4G8G - chains A and B of the 5 polymer chains in the assembly; structure by X-ray diffraction, 2.40 A resolution.

== Chain A ==
Name: HLA class I histocompatibility antigen, B-27 alpha chain
Source organism: Homo sapiens
Reference sequence: P03989 (1B27_HUMAN); residues 1-276 here correspond to UniProt positions 25-300 (UniProt number = residue number + 24)
Chain sequence (276 residues; numbered 1 to 276; the number before each row is that of its first residue):
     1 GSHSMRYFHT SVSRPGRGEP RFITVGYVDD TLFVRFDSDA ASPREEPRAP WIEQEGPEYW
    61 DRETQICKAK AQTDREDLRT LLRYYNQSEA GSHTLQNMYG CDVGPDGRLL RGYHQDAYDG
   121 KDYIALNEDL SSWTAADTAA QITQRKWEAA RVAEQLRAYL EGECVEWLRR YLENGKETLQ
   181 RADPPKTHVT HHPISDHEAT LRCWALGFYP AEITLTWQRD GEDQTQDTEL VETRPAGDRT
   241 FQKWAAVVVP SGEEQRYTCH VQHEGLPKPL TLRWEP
Disulfides: C101-C164, C203-C259

== Chain B ==
Name: Beta-2-microglobulin
Source organism: Homo sapiens
Reference sequence: P61769 (B2MG_HUMAN); residues 1-99 here correspond to UniProt positions 21-119 (UniProt number = residue number + 20)
Chain sequence (100 residues; each row starts with the number of its first residue; numbering starts at 0):
     0 MIQRTPKIQV YSRHPAENGK SNFLNCYVSG FHPSDIEVDL LKNGERIEKV EHSDLSFSKD
    60 WSFYLLYYTE FTPTEKDEYA CRVNHVTLSQ PKIVKWDRDM
Disulfides: C25-C80
Differences from the reference sequence: initiating methionine (0)

== Chain A / chain B interface ==
Residue-residue contacts - 57 pairs, chain A then chain B:
  F8(A) with F56(B), hydrophobic
  H9(A) with F56(B)
  T10(A) with L54(B); F56(B); F62(B)
  V12(A) with S33(B)
  I23(A) with L54(B)
  V25(A) with D53(B); S55(B)
  Y27(A) with S55(B); Y63(B), hydrogen bond
  R35(A) with D53(B), salt bridge
  T94(A) with F62(B)
  Q96(A) with H31(B), hydrogen bond; F56(B); W60(B), hydrogen bond (side chain-backbone); F62(B)
  N97(A) with F56(B)
  Q115(A) with W60(B)
  D116(A) with W60(B)
  A117(A) with W60(B), hydrophobic
  D119(A) with M0(B); I1(B); H31(B)
  G120(A) with I1(B); H31(B), hydrogen bond (backbone-side chain); W60(B)
  K121(A) with I1(B)
  D122(A) with W60(B), hydrogen bond
  H192(A) with D98(B), salt bridge
  R202(A) with D98(B), hydrogen bond (side chain-backbone); M99(B)
  W204(A) with D98(B); M99(B), hydrophobic
  V231(A) with Q8(B)
  E232(A) with K6(B); Q8(B), hydrogen bond (backbone-side chain); Y26(B), hydrogen bond; S28(B), hydrogen bond
  T233(A) with Y26(B)
  R234(A) with Q8(B), hydrogen bond; Y10(B); M99(B), hydrogen bond (side chain-backbone)
  P235(A) with Y10(B), hydrogen bond (backbone-side chain); N24(B); Y26(B); L65(B), hydrophobic
  A236(A) with R12(B), hydrogen bond (backbone-side chain); N24(B), hydrogen bond (backbone-side chain)
  G237(A) with R12(B), hydrogen bond (backbone-side chain); L65(B)
  D238(A) with R12(B); H13(B)
  Q242(A) with Y10(B); S11(B), hydrogen bond (side chain-backbone); R12(B), hydrogen bond (side chain-backbone)
  W244(A) with M99(B), hydrogen bond (side chain-backbone)
Interface residues without a listed pair, chain A (37 interface residues in all): R17, D37, R48, S92, H93, M98
Interface residues without a listed pair, chain B (25 interface residues in all): D34, D59

== Summary ==
37 residues of chain A face 25 of chain B across their interface, with 18 hydrogen bonds and 2 salt bridges.
Polar contacts include R35(A)-D53(B), H192(A)-D98(B) and Y27(A)-Y63(B).
Here chain A is HLA class I histocompatibility antigen, B-27 alpha chain and chain B is Beta-2-microglobulin,
both from Homo sapiens. Entry 4G8G (Crystal Structure of C12C TCR-HA B2705-KK10) was determined by X-ray
diffraction together with 4G8I, 4G9D and 4G9F from the same study.
